Entry 2RFX (X-ray diffraction, 2.50 A resolution); this record covers chains A and B of the 3 polymer chains in the assembly.

# Chain A
Molecule: HLA class I histocompatibility antigen, B-57 alpha chain
From: Homo sapiens
Reference sequence: P18465 (1B57_HUMAN); residues 1-275 here correspond to UniProt positions 25-299 (UniProt number = residue number + 24)
Amino-acid sequence (275 residues; numbered 1 to 275; the number before each row is that of its first residue):
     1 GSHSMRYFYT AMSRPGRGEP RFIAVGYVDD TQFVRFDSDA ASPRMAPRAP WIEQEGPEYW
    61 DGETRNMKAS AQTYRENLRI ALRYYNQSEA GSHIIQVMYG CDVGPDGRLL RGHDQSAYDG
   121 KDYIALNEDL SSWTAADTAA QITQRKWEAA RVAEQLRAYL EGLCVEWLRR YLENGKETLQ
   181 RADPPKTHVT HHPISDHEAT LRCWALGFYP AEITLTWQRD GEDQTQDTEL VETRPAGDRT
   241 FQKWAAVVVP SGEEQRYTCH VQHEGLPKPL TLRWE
Cystine bridges: Cys101-Cys164, Cys203-Cys259

# Chain B
Molecule: Beta-2-microglobulin
From: Homo sapiens
Reference sequence: P61769 (B2MG_HUMAN); residues 1-99 here correspond to UniProt positions 21-119 (UniProt number = residue number + 20)
Amino-acid sequence (99 residues; row label = number of the first residue in the row):
     1 IQRTPKIQVY SRHPAENGKS NFLNCYVSGF HPSDIEVDLL KNGERIEKVE HSDLSFSKDW
    61 SFYLLYYTEF TPTEKDEYAC RVNHVTLSQP KIVKWDRDM
Cystine bridges: Cys25-Cys80
UniProt features mapped onto this chain:
  - modified residue: Gln2 (Pyrrolidone carboxylic acid)
  - glycosylation: Ile1 (N-linked (Glc) (glycation) isoleucine), Lys19 (N-linked (Glc) (glycation) lysine), Lys41 (N-linked (Glc) (glycation) lysine), Lys48 (N-linked (Glc) (glycation) lysine), Lys58 (N-linked (Glc) (glycation) lysine), Lys91 (N-linked (Glc) (glycation) lysine), Lys94 (N-linked (Glc) (glycation) lysine)

# Chain A / chain B interface
Contacting residue pairs (53; chain A residue first):
  Phe8(A) with Ser55(B); Phe56(B), hydrophobic
  Tyr9(A) with Phe56(B)
  Thr10(A) with Phe56(B); Phe62(B)
  Arg17(A) with Asp34(B), salt bridge
  Ile23(A) with Leu54(B)
  Val25(A) with Asp53(B); Leu54(B); Ser55(B)
  Tyr27(A) with Ser55(B); Tyr63(B), hydrogen bond
  Arg35(A) with Asp53(B), salt bridge
  Ile94(A) with Pro32(B), hydrophobic; Ser33(B)
  Gln96(A) with His31(B), hydrogen bond; Phe56(B); Trp60(B), hydrogen bond (side chain-backbone); Phe62(B)
  Val97(A) with Phe56(B)
  Met98(A) with Lys58(B); Trp60(B), hydrophobic
  Gln115(A) with Trp60(B)
  Ser116(A) with Trp60(B)
  Ala117(A) with Trp60(B), hydrophobic
  Asp119(A) with Ile1(B); His31(B)
  Gly120(A) with His31(B); Trp60(B)
  Asp122(A) with Trp60(B), hydrogen bond
  His192(A) with Asp98(B), salt bridge
  Arg202(A) with Asp98(B), hydrogen bond (side chain-backbone); Met99(B)
  Trp204(A) with Asp98(B); Met99(B)
  Val231(A) with Gln8(B)
  Glu232(A) with Lys6(B); Gln8(B), hydrogen bond (backbone-side chain); Ser28(B), hydrogen bond
  Arg234(A) with Gln8(B), hydrogen bond; Tyr10(B); Met99(B), hydrogen bond (side chain-backbone)
  Pro235(A) with Tyr10(B), hydrogen bond (backbone-side chain); Tyr26(B); Leu65(B), hydrophobic
  Ala236(A) with Arg12(B); Asn24(B), hydrogen bond (backbone-side chain)
  Gly237(A) with Arg12(B), hydrogen bond (backbone-side chain); Leu65(B)
  Gln242(A) with Tyr10(B); Ser11(B), hydrogen bond (side chain-backbone); Arg12(B), hydrogen bond (side chain-backbone)
  Trp244(A) with Met99(B), hydrogen bond (side chain-backbone)
Interface residues without a listed pair, chain A (36 interface residues in all): Met12, Gln32, Arg48, Lys121, Leu206, Thr233, Asp238
Interface residues without a listed pair, chain B (28 interface residues in all): His13, Pro14, Ser57, Arg97

# Overview
The interface between chain A and chain B involves 36 residues on one side and 28 on the other; the contacts
include 15 hydrogen bonds and 3 salt bridges. Among the polar pairs are Arg17(A)-Asp34(B), Arg35(A)-Asp53(B)
and His192(A)-Asp98(B).
Chain A is HLA class I histocompatibility antigen, B-57 alpha chain and chain B is Beta-2-microglobulin, both
from Homo sapiens; the structure, Crystal Structure of HLA-B*5701, presenting the self peptide, LSSPVTKSF, was
determined by X-ray diffraction.
